PDB entry 5UHF | X-ray diffraction, 4.34 A resolution (low resolution: residue-level contacts below are approximate; hydrogen-bond / salt-bridge calls are withheld) | chains D and E of the 8 polymer chains in the assembly

== Chain D ==
Protein: DNA-directed RNA polymerase subunit beta'
From: Mycobacterium tuberculosis (strain ATCC 25618 / H37Rv)
Notes: EC 2.7.7.6
Reference sequence: P9WGY7 (RPOC_MYCTU); residue numbers follow UniProt; this construct covers 1-1316
Amino-acid sequence (1316 residues; each row starts with the number of its first residue):
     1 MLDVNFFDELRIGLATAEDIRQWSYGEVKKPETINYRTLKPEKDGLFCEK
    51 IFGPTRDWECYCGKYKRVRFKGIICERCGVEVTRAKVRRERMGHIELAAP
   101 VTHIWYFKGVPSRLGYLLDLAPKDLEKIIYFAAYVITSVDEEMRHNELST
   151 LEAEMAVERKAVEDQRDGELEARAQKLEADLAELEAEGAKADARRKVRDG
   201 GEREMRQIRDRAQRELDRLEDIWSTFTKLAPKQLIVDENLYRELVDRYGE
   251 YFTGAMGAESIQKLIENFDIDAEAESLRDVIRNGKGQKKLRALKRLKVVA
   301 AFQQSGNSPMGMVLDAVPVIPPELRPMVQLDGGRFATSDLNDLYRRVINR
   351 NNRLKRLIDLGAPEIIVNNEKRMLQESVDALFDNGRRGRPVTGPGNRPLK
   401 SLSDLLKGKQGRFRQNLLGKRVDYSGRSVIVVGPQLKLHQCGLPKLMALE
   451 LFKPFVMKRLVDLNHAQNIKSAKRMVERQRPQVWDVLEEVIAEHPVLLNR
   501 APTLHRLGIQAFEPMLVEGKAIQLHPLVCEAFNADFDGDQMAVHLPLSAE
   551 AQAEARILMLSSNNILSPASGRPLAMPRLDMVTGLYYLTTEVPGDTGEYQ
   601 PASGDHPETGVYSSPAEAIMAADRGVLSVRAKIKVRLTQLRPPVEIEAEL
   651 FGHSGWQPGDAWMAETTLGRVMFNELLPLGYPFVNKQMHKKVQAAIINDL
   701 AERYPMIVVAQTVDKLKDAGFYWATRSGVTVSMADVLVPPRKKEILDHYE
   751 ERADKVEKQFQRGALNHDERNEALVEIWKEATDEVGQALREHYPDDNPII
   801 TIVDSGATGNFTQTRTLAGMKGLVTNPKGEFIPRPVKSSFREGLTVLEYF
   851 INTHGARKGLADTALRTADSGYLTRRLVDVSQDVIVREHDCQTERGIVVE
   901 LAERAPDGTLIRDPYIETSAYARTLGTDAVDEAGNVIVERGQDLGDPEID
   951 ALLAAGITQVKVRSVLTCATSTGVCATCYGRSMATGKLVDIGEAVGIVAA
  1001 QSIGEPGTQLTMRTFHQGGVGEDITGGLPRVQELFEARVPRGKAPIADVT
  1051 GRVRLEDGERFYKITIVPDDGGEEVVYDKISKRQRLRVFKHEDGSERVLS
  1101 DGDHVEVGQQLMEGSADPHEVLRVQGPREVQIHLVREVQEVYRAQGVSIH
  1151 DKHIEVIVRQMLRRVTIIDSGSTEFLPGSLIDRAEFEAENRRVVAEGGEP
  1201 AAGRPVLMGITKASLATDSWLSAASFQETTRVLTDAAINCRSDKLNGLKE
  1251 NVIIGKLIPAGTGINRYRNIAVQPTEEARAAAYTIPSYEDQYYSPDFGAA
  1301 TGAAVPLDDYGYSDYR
Disordered / not traced: 1-2, 1012-1025, 1282-1316
Curated features (UniProtKB/Swiss-Prot):
  - binding site (Zn(2+)): C60, C62, C75, C78, C891, C968, C975, C978
  - binding site (Mg(2+)): D535, D537, D539

== Chain E ==
Protein: DNA-directed RNA polymerase subunit omega
From: Mycobacterium tuberculosis (strain ATCC 25618 / H37Rv)
Notes: EC 2.7.7.6
Reference sequence: P9WGY5 (RPOZ_MYCTU); numbering as in UniProt (aligned over 1-110)
Amino-acid sequence (110 residues; numbered 1 to 110; the number before each row is that of its first residue):
     1 MSISQSDASLAAVPAVDQFDPSSGASGGYDTPLGITNPPIDELLDRVSSK
    51 YALVIYAAKRARQINDYYNQLGEGILEYVGPLVEPGLQEKPLSIALREIH
   101 ADLLEHTEGE
Disordered / not traced: 1-27, 109-110

== How chain D and chain E interact ==
Contacting residue pairs - 76 pairs, chain D then chain E:
  K437(D) with L33(E)
  H439(D) with L33(E); T36(E)
  R459(D) with Q88(E)
  E489(D) with Q88(E); K90(E)
  V490(D) with K90(E)
  A492(D) with K90(E)
  E493(D) with G34(E); I35(E); S93(E)
  E513(D) with G34(E); I35(E)
  A549(D) with A58(E); R62(E)
  E550(D) with A58(E); R62(E)
  Q552(D) with L92(E)
  A553(D) with V54(E); L92(E)
  E554(D) with V54(E)
  R556(D) with I35(E); N37(E); L92(E); L96(E)
  I557(D) with I40(E); L53(E); V54(E)
  L558(D) with V54(E)
  N563(D) with I40(E)
  P705(D) with D41(E)
  M706(D) with D41(E)
  I707(D) with P32(E); T36(E); P39(E); D41(E)
  Q711(D) with D30(E); T31(E); P32(E)
  K715(D) with D30(E)
  T985(D) with K50(E)
  D990(D) with S49(E); K50(E); Y51(E)
  E993(D) with Y51(E)
  G1261(D) with Y51(E)
  T1262(D) with Y51(E)
  R1266(D) with E108(E)
  Y1267(D) with S49(E); Y51(E); A52(E); I55(E)
  R1268(D) with I55(E); K59(E)
  I1270(D) with K59(E); T107(E); E108(E)
  A1271(D) with E105(E); T107(E)
  V1272(D) with Y56(E); K59(E); R60(E); Q63(E); E105(E)
  Q1273(D) with L104(E); E105(E)
  P1274(D) with V79(E); L82(E); L103(E); L104(E); E105(E)
  T1275(D) with D102(E); L103(E); L104(E); E105(E)
  E1276(D) with E105(E)
Interface residues without a listed pair, chain D (45 interface residues in all): Q440, P495, S548, L560, V708, K987, N1269, A1278
Interface residues without a listed pair, chain E (41 interface residues in all): Y29, L44, A61, H106

== Overview ==
The interface between chain D and chain E involves 45 residues on one side and 41 on the other. From UniProt:
8 Zn2+-binding residues and 3 Mg2+-binding residues on chain D.
Here chain D is DNA-directed RNA polymerase subunit beta' and chain E is DNA-directed RNA polymerase subunit
omega, both from Mycobacterium tuberculosis (strain ATCC 25618 / H37Rv). Entry 5UHF (Crystal structure of
Mycobacterium tuberculosis transcription initiation complex in complex with D-IX336) was determined by X-ray
diffraction (same publication as 5UH5, 5UH6, 5UH8, 5UH9, 5UHA, 5UHB and 4 further entries).
